Entry 8G7T (electron microscopy, 3.20 A resolution); this record covers chains A and C of the 6 polymer chains in the assembly.

Chain A (and C):
Name: Antiviral innate immune response receptor RIG-I
Organism: Homo sapiens
Notes: EC 3.6.4.13; chain C of this document is another copy of the same molecule, construct and numbering; everything in this record applies to it too
Reference sequence: O95786 (DDX58_HUMAN); residues 1-925 here = UniProt positions 1-925
Amino-acid sequence (925 residues; row label = number of the first residue in the row):
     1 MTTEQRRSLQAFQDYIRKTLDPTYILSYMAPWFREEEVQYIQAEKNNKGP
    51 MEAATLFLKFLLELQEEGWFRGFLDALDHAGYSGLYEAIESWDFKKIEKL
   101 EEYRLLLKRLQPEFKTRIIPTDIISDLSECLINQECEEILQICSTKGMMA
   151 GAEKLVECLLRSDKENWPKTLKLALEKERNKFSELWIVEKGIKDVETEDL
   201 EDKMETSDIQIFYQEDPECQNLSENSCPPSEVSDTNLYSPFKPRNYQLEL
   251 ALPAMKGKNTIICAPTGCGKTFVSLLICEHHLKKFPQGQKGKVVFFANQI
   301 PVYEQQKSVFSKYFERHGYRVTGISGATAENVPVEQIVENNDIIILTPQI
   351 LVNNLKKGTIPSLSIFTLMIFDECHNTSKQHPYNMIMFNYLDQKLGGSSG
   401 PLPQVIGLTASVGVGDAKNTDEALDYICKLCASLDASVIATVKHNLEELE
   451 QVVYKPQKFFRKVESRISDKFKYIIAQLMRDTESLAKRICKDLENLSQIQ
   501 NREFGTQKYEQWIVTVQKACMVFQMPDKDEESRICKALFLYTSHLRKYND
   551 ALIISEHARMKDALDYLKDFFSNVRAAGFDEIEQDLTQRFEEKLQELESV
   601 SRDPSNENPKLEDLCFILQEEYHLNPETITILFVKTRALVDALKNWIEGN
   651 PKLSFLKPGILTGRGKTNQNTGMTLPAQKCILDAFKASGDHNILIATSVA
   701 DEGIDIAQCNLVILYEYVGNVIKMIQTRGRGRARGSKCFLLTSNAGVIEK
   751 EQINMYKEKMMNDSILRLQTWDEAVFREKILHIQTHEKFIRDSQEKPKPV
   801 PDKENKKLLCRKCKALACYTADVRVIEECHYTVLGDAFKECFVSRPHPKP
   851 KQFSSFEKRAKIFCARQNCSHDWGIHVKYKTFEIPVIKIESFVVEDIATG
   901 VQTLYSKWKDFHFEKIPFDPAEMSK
Not modelled in the structure: 1-240, 663-689, 700-705, 719-721, 924-925 (chain C: 1-240, 659-690, 700-709, 719-735, 794-799, 922-925)
Ion coordination: Zn2+: C810, C864, C869
From the paper describing this entry:
  - mutagenesis - F616A, I617A, L624A: decreased signaling in response to p3SLR14

Interface between chain A and chain C:
Contacting residue pairs (13; chain A residue first):
  K418(A) - I499(C)
  K418(A) - Q500(C)
  N419(A) - Q498(C)
  E494(A) - Y756(C)  hydrogen bond
  N495(A) - T420(C)  hydrogen bond
  Q498(A) - N419(C)
  Q500(A) - K418(C)
  N501(A) - E749(C)
  N501(A) - Q752(C)
  N501(A) - I753(C)
  K508(A) - E749(C)  salt bridge
  I753(A) - N501(C)
  Y756(A) - N501(C)
Also at the interface, not in a pair above, chain C (12 interface residues in all): D421

Overview:
10 residues of chain A and 12 residues of chain C are in contact; the contacts include 2 hydrogen bonds and 1
salt bridge. Among the polar pairs are K508(A)-E749(C), E494(A)-Y756(C) and N495(A)-T420(C). C810(A), C864(A)
and C869(A) coordinate Zn2+. The paper reports that F616A, I617A and L624A of chain A reduce signaling in
response to p3SLR14.
Both chains are Antiviral innate immune response receptor RIG-I (Homo sapiens). Entry 8G7T (Cryo-EM structure
of Riplet:RIG-I:dsRNA complex (end-end)) was determined by electron microscopy (same publication as 8G7U and
8G7V).
